PDB entry 4ISH | X-ray diffraction, 1.82 A resolution | chains H and L

# Chain H
Name: Factor VII heavy chain
Organism: Homo sapiens
Notes: EC 3.4.21.21
UniProtKB: P08709 (FA7_HUMAN); the construct lacks a stretch of the UniProt sequence and is renumbered around it, so the offset changes along the chain: 16-35 = UniProt 213-232; 37-60 = UniProt 233-256; 61-129 = UniProt 261-329; 134-147 = UniProt 337-350; 5 more segments
Amino-acid sequence (254 residues; numbered 16 to 257 plus 23 insertion-coded residues; 11 numbers in that range are skipped by the numbering (no residue carries them; nothing is unmodelled there); the number before each row is that of its first residue; a row labelled like 60A-60D holds insertion residues (60A, then the next letters in order)):
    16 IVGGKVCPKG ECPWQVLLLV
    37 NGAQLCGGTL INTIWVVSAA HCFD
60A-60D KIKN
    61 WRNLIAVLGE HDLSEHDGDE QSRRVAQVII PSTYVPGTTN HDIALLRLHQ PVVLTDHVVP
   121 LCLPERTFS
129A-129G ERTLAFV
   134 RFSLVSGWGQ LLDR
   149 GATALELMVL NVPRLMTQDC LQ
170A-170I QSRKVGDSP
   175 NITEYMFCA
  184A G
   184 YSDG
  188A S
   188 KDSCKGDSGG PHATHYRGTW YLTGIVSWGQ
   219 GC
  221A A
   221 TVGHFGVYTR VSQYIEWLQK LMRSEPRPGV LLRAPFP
Disulfide bonds: Cys-22/Cys-27, Cys-42/Cys-58, Cys-168/Cys-182, Cys-191/Cys-220
Bound ions: Ca2+: Glu-70, Asp-72, Glu-75, Glu-80
Ligand contacts: 1GE (2'-[(6R,6aR,11bR)-2-carbamimidoyl-6,6a,7,11b-tetrahydro-5H-indeno[2,1-c]quinolin-6-yl]-5'-hydroxy-4'-methoxybiphenyl-4-carboxylic acid): His-57, Asp-60, Thr-98, Thr-99, Asp-102, Asp-189, Ser-190, Cys-191, Lys-192, Ser-195, Val-213, Ser-214, Trp-215, Gly-216, Gly-219, Cys-220, Gly-226, Val-227
Swiss-Prot annotation at these positions:
  - active site (Charge relay system): His-57, Asp-102, Ser-195
  - binding site (substrate): Asp-189
  - glycosylation: Asn-175 (N-linked (GlcNAc...) asparagine)

# Chain L
Name: Factor VII light chain
Organism: Homo sapiens
Notes: EC 3.4.21.21
UniProtKB: P08709 (FA7_HUMAN); residues 90-144 here correspond to UniProt positions 150-204 (UniProt number = residue number + 60)
Amino-acid sequence (55 residues; each row starts with the number of its first residue):
    90 ICVNENGGCE QYCSDHTGTK RSCRCHEGYS LLADGVSCTP TVEYPCGKIP ILEKR
Disulfide bonds: Cys-91/Cys-102, Cys-98/Cys-112, Cys-114/Cys-127

# Interface between chain H and chain L
Residue-residue contacts (47):
  Lys-24(H) with Ile-140(L)
  Gly-25(H) with Ile-138(L); Ile-140(L)
  Glu-26(H) with Ile-138(L); Ile-140(L); Leu-141(L)
  Trp-29(H) with Gly-136(L); Lys-137(L); Ile-138(L), hydrophobic
  Leu-114(H) with Tyr-133(L)
  Thr-115(H) with Tyr-133(L)
  Asp-116(H) with Tyr-133(L), hydrogen bond; Pro-139(L); Lys-143(L), salt bridge
  Val-119(H) with Pro-134(L); Lys-137(L); Pro-139(L), hydrophobic
  Pro-120(H) with Cys-135(L); Gly-136(L), hydrogen bond (backbone-backbone)
  Leu-121(H) with Cys-135(L)
  Cys-122(H) with Cys-135(L), disulfide; Gly-136(L)
  Leu-123(H) with Tyr-101(L), hydrogen bond (backbone-side chain); His-115(L)
  Pro-124(H) with Tyr-101(L)
  Glu-125(H) with Tyr-101(L); Arg-113(L), salt bridge
  Phe-128(H) with Asn-95(L); Gln-100(L); Tyr-101(L), hydrophobic
  Arg-129B(H) with Cys-91(L); Val-92(L); Asp-104(L), salt bridge
  Thr-129C(H) with Asn-95(L), hydrogen bond
  Tyr-203(H) with Asn-95(L); Glu-99(L)
  Arg-204(H) with Gly-97(L), hydrogen bond (side chain-backbone); Cys-98(L), hydrogen bond (side chain-backbone); Glu-99(L)
  Gly-205(H) with Lys-137(L), hydrogen bond (backbone-side chain)
  Thr-206(H) with Tyr-118(L); Cys-135(L); Gly-136(L); Lys-137(L), hydrogen bond
  Trp-207(H) with Gly-136(L), hydrogen bond (backbone-backbone); Ile-138(L)
  Tyr-208(H) with Gln-100(L)
Interface residues without a listed pair, chain H (24 interface residues in all): Pro-28
Interface residues without a listed pair, chain L (24 interface residues in all): Glu-94, Cys-102
Inter-chain disulfides: Cys-122(H)/Cys-135(L)

# In short
The chain H/chain L interface involves 24 residues from each chain; the contacts include 1 disulfide bond, 9
hydrogen bonds and 3 salt bridges. Polar pairs include Asp-116(H)/Lys-143(L), Glu-125(H)/Arg-113(L) and
Arg-129B(H)/Asp-104(L). Ligands of chain H: compound 1GE.
Chain H is Factor VII heavy chain and chain L is Factor VII light chain, both from Homo sapiens; the
structure, Structure of FACTOR VIIA in complex with the inhibitor BMS-593214 also known as
2'-[(6R,6AR,11BR)-2-CARBAMIMIDOYL-6,6A,7,11B-TETRAHYDRO-5H-INDENO[2,1-C]QUINOLIN-6-YL]-5'-HYDROXY-4'-METHOXYBIPHENYL-4-CARBOXYLIC
ACID, was determined by X-ray diffraction.
